Entry 7CKC (electron microscopy, 2.90 A resolution); this record covers chains AY and BY of the 240 polymer chains in the assembly.

[Chain AY]
Name: Unidentified carboxysome polypeptide
Organism: Halothiobacillus neapolitanus
Reference sequence: O85043 (O85043_HALNE); numbering as in UniProt (aligned over 1-83)
Sequence (94 residues; each row starts with the number of its first residue):
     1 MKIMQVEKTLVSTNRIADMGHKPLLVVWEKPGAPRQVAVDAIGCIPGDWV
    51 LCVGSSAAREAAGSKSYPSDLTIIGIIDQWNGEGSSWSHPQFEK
Disordered / not traced: 81-94
Construct notes: expression tag (84-94)

[Chain BY]
Name: Major carboxysome shell protein 1A
Organism: Halothiobacillus neapolitanus (strain ATCC 23641 / c2)
Reference sequence: P45689 (CSOA_HALNC); numbering as in UniProt (aligned over 1-98)
Sequence (98 residues; each row starts with the number of its first residue):
     1 MADVTGIALGMIETRGLVPAIEAADAMTKAAEVRLVGRQFVGGGYVTVLV
    51 RGETGAVNAAVRAGADACERVGDGLVAAHIIARVHSEVENILPKAPQA
Disordered / not traced: 1-5, 95-98

[Chain AY / chain BY interface]
Pairs across the interface - 9 pairs, chain AY then chain BY:
  Thr9(AY) with Lys29(BY); Ala30(BY)
  Gly20(AY) with Arg62(BY)
  His21(AY) with Arg62(BY); Ala63(BY); Asp66(BY)
  Gly43(AY) with Lys29(BY)
  Cys44(AY) with Lys29(BY)
  Ile45(AY) with Lys29(BY)
Also at the interface, not in a pair above, chain AY (10 interface residues in all): Val11, Thr13, Pro23, Leu25
Also at the interface, not in a pair above, chain BY (7 interface residues in all): Ala31, Gly55

[Overview]
10 residues of chain AY face 7 of chain BY across their interface.
Here chain AY is Unidentified carboxysome polypeptide (Halothiobacillus neapolitanus) and chain BY is Major
carboxysome shell protein 1A (Halothiobacillus neapolitanus (strain ATCC 23641 / c2)). Entry 7CKC (Simplified
Alpha-Carboxysome, T=4) was determined by electron microscopy, deposited together with 7CKB and 7DHQ.
